9D1W - chains A and B of the 8 polymer chains in the assembly; structure by electron microscopy, 3.44 A resolution.

# Chain A (and B)
Name: HIV-1 BG505 DS-SOSIP gp120
From: Human immunodeficiency virus 1
Notes: chain B of this document is another copy of the same molecule, construct and numbering; everything in this record applies to it too
UniProtKB: Q2N0S6 (Q2N0S6_9HIV1); the construct lacks a stretch of the UniProt sequence and is renumbered around it, so the offset changes along the chain: 31-141 = UniProt 30-140; 150-185 = UniProt 141-176; 189-309 = UniProt 188-308; 312-321 = UniProt 309-318; 2 more segments
Sequence (481 residues; numbered 31 to 513 plus 12 insertion-coded residues; 14 numbers in that range are skipped by the numbering (no residue carries them; nothing is unmodelled there); the number before each row is that of its first residue; a row labelled like 185A-185K holds insertion residues (185A, then the next letters in order)):
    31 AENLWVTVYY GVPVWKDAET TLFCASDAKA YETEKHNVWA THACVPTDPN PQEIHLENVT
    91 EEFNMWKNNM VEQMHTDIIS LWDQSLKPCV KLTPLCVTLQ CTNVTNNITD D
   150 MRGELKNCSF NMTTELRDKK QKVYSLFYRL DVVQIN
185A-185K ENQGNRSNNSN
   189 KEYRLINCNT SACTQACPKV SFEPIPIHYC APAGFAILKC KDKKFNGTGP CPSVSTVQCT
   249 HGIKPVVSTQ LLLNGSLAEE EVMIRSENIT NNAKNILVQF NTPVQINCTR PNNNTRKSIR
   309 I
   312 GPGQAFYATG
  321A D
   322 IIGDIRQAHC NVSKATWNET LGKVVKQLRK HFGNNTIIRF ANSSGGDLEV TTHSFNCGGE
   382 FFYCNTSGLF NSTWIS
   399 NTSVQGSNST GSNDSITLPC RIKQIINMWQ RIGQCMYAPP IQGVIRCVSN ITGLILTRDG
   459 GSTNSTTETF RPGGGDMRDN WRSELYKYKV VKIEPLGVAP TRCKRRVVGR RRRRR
Unresolved in the structure: 31-33, 185A-185K, 399-409, 506-513 (chain B: 31-32, 185A-185K, 399-410, 506-513)
Cystine bridges: Cys54-Cys74, Cys119-Cys205, Cys126-Cys196, Cys131-Cys157, Cys201-Cys433, Cys218-Cys247, Cys228-Cys239, Cys296-Cys331, Cys378-Cys445, Cys385-Cys418
Glycans and other covalent adducts: N-acetylglucosamine (NAG) linked to Asn88, Asn133, Asn156, Asn197, Asn234, Asn262, Asn276, Asn295, Asn301, Asn332, Asn339, Asn355, Asn363, Asn386, Asn392, Asn448; glycan linked to Asn160
Differences from the reference sequence: conflict Cys201 (Ile200 in Q2N0S6), Asn332 (Thr330 in Q2N0S6), Cys433 (Ala430 in Q2N0S6), Cys501 (Ala498 in Q2N0S6); expression tag (509-513)

# How chain A and chain B interact
Pairs across the interface - 14 pairs, chain A then chain B:
  Glu164(A) - Cys126(B)
  Glu164(A) - Asn197(B)
  Leu165(A) - Cys126(B)
  Leu165(A) - Val127(B)
  Leu165(A) - Thr128(B)
  Leu165(A) - Ile184(B)  hydrophobic
  Arg166(A) - Pro124(B)
  Arg166(A) - Cys126(B)  hydrogen bond (backbone-backbone)
  Asp167(A) - Val127(B)
  Asp167(A) - Thr128(B)  hydrogen bond
  Lys168(A) - Thr128(B)
  Arg308(A) - Asn197(B)
  Pro313(A) - Cys196(B)
  Gly314(A) - Thr198(B)
Interface residues without a listed pair, chain B (12 interface residues in all): Glu190, Arg192, Ser199, Ala200

# Overview
8 residues of chain A and 12 residues of chain B are in contact, with 2 hydrogen bonds. Polar pairs include
Asp167(A)-Thr128(B) and Arg166(A)-Cys126(B). Covalently linked N-acetylglucosamine: at Asn88(A), Asn133(A),
Asn156(A), Asn197(A), Asn234(A) and Asn262(A) and 10 more.
Chain A and chain B are both HIV-1 BG505 DS-SOSIP gp120 (Human immunodeficiency virus 1); the structure,
Cryo-EM structure of PGDM1400 Fab bound to HIV-1 BG505 DS-SOSIP.664 Env trimer, was determined by electron
microscopy together with 9D3D from the same study.
